PDB entry 6OUL | electron microscopy, 3.40 A resolution | chains I and J of the 9 polymer chains in the assembly

Chain I:
Molecule: DNA-directed RNA polymerase subunit beta
Organism: Escherichia coli
Notes: EC 2.7.7.6
Reference sequence: P0A8V4 (RPOB_ECO57); numbering as in UniProt (aligned over 1-1342)
Sequence (1342 residues; each row starts with the number of its first residue):
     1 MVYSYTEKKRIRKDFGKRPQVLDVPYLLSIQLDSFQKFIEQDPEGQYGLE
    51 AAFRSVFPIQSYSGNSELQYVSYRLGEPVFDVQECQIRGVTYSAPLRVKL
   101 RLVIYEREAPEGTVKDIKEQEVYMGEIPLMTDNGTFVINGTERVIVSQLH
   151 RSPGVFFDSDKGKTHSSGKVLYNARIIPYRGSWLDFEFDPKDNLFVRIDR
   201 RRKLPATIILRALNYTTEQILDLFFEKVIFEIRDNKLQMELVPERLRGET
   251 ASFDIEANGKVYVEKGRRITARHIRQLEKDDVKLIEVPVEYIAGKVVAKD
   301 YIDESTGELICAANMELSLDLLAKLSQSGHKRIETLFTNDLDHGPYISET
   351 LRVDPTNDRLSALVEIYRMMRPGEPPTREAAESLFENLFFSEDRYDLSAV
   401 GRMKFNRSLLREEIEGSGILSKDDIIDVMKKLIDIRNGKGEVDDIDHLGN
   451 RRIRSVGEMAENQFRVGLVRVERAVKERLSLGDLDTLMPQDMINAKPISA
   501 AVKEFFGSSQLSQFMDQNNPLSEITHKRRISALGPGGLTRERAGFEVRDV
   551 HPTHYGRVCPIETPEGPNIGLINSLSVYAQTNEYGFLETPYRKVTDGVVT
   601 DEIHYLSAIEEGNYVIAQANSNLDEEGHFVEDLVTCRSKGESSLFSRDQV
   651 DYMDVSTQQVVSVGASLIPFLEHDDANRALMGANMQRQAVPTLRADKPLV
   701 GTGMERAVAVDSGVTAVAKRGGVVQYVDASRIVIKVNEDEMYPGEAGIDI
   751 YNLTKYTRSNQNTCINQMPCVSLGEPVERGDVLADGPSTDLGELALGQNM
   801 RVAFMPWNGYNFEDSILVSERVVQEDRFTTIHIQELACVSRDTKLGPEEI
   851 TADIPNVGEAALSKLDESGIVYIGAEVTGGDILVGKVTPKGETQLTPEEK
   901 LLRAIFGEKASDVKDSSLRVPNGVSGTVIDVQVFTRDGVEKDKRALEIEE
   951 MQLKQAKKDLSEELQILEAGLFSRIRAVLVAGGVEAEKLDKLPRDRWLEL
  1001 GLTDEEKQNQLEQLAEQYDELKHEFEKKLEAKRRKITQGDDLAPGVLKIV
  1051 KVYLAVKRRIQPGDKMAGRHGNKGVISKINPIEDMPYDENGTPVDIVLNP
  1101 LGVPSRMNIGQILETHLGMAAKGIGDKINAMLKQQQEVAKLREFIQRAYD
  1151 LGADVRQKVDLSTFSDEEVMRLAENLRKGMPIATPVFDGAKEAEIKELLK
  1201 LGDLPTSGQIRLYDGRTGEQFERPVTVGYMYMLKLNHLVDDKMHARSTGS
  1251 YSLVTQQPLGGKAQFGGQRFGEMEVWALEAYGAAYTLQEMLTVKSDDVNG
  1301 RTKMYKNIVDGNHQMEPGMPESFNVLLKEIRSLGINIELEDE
Disordered / not traced: 1
Residues lining bound ligands: chapso (1N7): Gln-725, Tyr-726, Arg-731, Ile-748, Glu-962, Gln-965, Ile-966, Ala-969, Arg-994
Curated features (UniProtKB/Swiss-Prot):
  - modified residue (N6-acetyllysine): Lys-1022, Lys-1200

Chain J:
Molecule: DNA-directed RNA polymerase subunit beta'
Organism: Escherichia coli
Notes: EC 2.7.7.6
Reference sequence: U9YPW3 (U9YPW3_ECOLX); numbering as in UniProt (aligned over 2-1407)
Sequence (1430 residues; each row starts with the number of its first residue):
     1 VKDLLKFLKAQTKTEEFDAIKIALASPDMIRSWSFGEVKKPETINYRTFK
    51 PERDGLFCARIFGPVKDYECLCGKYKRLKHRGVICEKCGVEVTQTKVRRE
   101 RMGHIELASPTAHIWFLKSLPSRIGLLLDMPLRDIERVLYFESYVVIEGG
   151 MTNLERQQILTEEQYLDALEEFGDEFDAKMGAEAIQALLKSMDLEQECEQ
   201 LREELNETNSETKRKKLTKRIKLLEAFVQSGNKPEWMILTVLPVLPPDLR
   251 PLVPLDGGRFATSDLNDLYRRVINRNNRLKRLLDLAAPDIIVRNEKRMLQ
   301 EAVDALLDNGRRGRAITGSNKRPLKSLADMIKGKQGRFRQNLLGKRVDYS
   351 GRSVITVGPYLRLHQCGLPKKMALELFKPFIYGKLELRGLATTIKAAKKM
   401 VEREEAVVWDILDEVIREHPVLLNRAPTLHRLGIQAFEPVLIEGKAIQLH
   451 PLVCAAYNADFDGDQMAVHVPLTLEAQLEARALMMSTNNILSPANGEPII
   501 VPSQDVVLGLYYMTRDCVNAKGEGMVLTGPKEAERLYRSGLASLHARVKV
   551 RITEYEKDANGELVAKTSLKDTTVGRAILWMIVPKGLPYSIVNQALGKKA
   601 ISKMLNTCYRILGLKPTVIFADQIMYTGFAYAARSGASVGIDDMVIPEKK
   651 HEIISEAEAEVAEIQEQFQSGLVTAGERYNKVIDIWAAANDRVSKAMMDN
   701 LQTETVINRDGQEEKQVSFNSIYMMADSGARGSAAQIRQLAGMRGLMAKP
   751 DGSIIETPITANFREGLNVLQYFISTHGARKGLADTALKTANSGYLTRRL
   801 VDVAQDLVVTEDDCGTHEGIMMTPVIEGGDVKEPLRDRVLGRVTAEDVLK
   851 PGTADILVPRNTLLHEQWCDLLEENSVDAVKVRSVVSCDTDFGVCAHCYG
   901 RDLARGHIINKGEAIGVIAAQSIGEPGTQLTMRTFHIGGAASRAAAESSI
   951 QVKNKGSIKLSNVKSVVNSSGKLVITSRNTELKLIDEFGRTKESYKVPYG
  1001 AVLAKGDGEQVAGGETVANWDPHTMPVITEVSGFVRFTDMIDGQTITRQT
  1051 DELTGLSSLVVLDSAERTAGGKDLRPALKIVDAQGNDVLIPGTDMPAQYF
  1101 LPGKAIVQLEDGVQISSGDTLARIPQESGGTKDITGGLPRVADLFEARRP
  1151 KEPAILAEISGIVSFGKETKGKRRLVITPVDGSDPYEEMIPKWRQLNVFE
  1201 GERVERGDVISDGPEAPHDILRLRGVHAVTRYIVNEVQDVYRLQGVKIND
  1251 KHIEVIVRQMLRKATIVNAGSSDFLEGEQVEYSRVKIANRELEANGKVGA
  1301 TYSRDLLGITKASLATESFISAASFQETTRVLTEAAVAGKRDELRGLKEN
  1351 VIVGRLIPAGTGYAYHQDRMRRRAAGEAPAAPQVTAEDASASLAELLNAG
  1401 LGGSDNELELEVLFQGPSSGHHHHHHHHHH
Disordered / not traced: 1-15, 932-947, 1127-1133, 1376-1430
Differences from the reference sequence: expression tag (1, 1408-1430)
Metal / ion sites: Zn2+ site 1: Cys-70, Cys-72, Cys-85, Cys-88; Mg2+ near Asp-464 (its only coordinating residue here); Zn2+ site 2: Cys-814, Cys-888, Cys-895, Cys-898
Residues lining bound ligands: chapso (1N7): Leu-255, Gly-257, Arg-259

Chain I / chain J interface:
Contacting residue pairs (334):
  Phe-545(I) / Lys-781(J)
  Phe-545(I) / Ala-784(J)  hydrophobic
  Arg-548(I) / Arg-780(J)
  Asp-549(I) / Pro-750(J)
  Asp-549(I) / His-777(J)
  Val-550(I) / Phe-773(J)  hydrophobic
  Val-550(I) / Thr-776(J)
  Val-550(I) / His-777(J)  hydrogen bond (backbone-side chain)
  Val-550(I) / Arg-780(J)
  Tyr-555(I) / Val-769(J)
  Cys-559(I) / Arg-780(J)
  Pro-560(I) / Phe-773(J)  hydrophobic
  Pro-560(I) / Thr-776(J)
  Pro-560(I) / Arg-780(J)  hydrogen bond (backbone-side chain)
  Ile-561(I) / Tyr-772(J)  hydrophobic
  Ile-561(I) / Thr-776(J)
  Thr-563(I) / Arg-780(J)
  Ile-569(I) / Leu-783(J)
  Asn-573(I) / Arg-780(J)
  Gln-618(I) / Leu-770(J)
  Asn-620(I) / Asn-768(J)
  Ser-642(I) / Leu-770(J)
  Thr-657(I) / Val-769(J)
  Val-660(I) / Val-769(J)  hydrophobic
  Leu-671(I) / Tyr-772(J)
  Glu-672(I) / Leu-767(J)
  His-673(I) / Phe-763(J)  hydrogen bond (side chain-backbone)
  His-673(I) / Arg-764(J)  hydrogen bond (side chain-backbone)
  His-673(I) / Glu-765(J)  hydrogen bond (side chain-backbone)
  Asp-674(I) / Phe-763(J)
  Asp-674(I) / Tyr-772(J)
  Asp-675(I) / Arg-744(J)  salt bridge
  Asp-675(I) / Phe-763(J)
  Asp-675(I) / Tyr-772(J)
  Ala-676(I) / Tyr-772(J)
  Ala-676(I) / Ser-775(J)
  Ala-676(I) / Ala-779(J)  hydrophobic
  Asn-677(I) / Leu-783(J)
  Ala-679(I) / Tyr-772(J)
  Leu-680(I) / Leu-783(J)  hydrophobic
  Phe-804(I) / Ser-638(J)  hydrogen bond (backbone-side chain)
  Met-805(I) / Ala-633(J)
  Pro-806(I) / Ala-633(J)
  Pro-806(I) / Ala-637(J)
  Asn-808(I) / Pro-359(J)
  Asn-808(I) / Phe-629(J)
  Asn-808(I) / Ala-630(J)
  Asn-808(I) / Ala-633(J)
  Gly-809(I) / Val-357(J)
  Gly-809(I) / Pro-359(J)
  Gly-809(I) / Phe-629(J)
  Tyr-810(I) / Pro-359(J)
  Tyr-810(I) / Tyr-360(J)
  Asn-811(I) / Asp-505(J)
  Phe-812(I) / Val-357(J)  hydrophobic
  Phe-812(I) / Pro-451(J)
  Phe-812(I) / Ser-503(J)
  Phe-812(I) / Gln-504(J)  hydrogen bond (backbone-side chain)
  Phe-812(I) / Asp-505(J)
  Phe-812(I) / Phe-629(J)  hydrophobic
  Glu-813(I) / Ala-459(J)
  Glu-813(I) / Asp-460(J)
  Glu-813(I) / Phe-461(J)
  Glu-813(I) / Gln-504(J)  hydrogen bond (backbone-side chain)
  Asp-814(I) / Asp-462(J)
  Ser-815(I) / Val-357(J)
  Ser-815(I) / Phe-461(J)
  Arg-841(I) / Gly-257(J)
  Gly-1063(I) / Val-354(J)
  Lys-1065(I) / Asp-462(J)  hydrogen bond (side chain-backbone)
  Lys-1073(I) / Asp-462(J)  salt bridge
  Gly-1074(I) / Asp-462(J)
  Val-1075(I) / Phe-461(J)  hydrogen bond (backbone-backbone)
  Val-1075(I) / Asp-462(J)
  Val-1075(I) / Gly-463(J)
  Ile-1076(I) / Thr-356(J)
  Ser-1077(I) / Thr-356(J)
  Ser-1077(I) / Val-357(J)
  Asn-1099(I) / Gln-504(J)
  Asn-1099(I) / Asp-505(J)
  Pro-1100(I) / Ala-637(J)
  Pro-1100(I) / Val-639(J)
  Pro-1100(I) / Met-725(J)
  Leu-1101(I) / Gln-504(J)
  Leu-1101(I) / Asp-505(J)
  Leu-1101(I) / Leu-508(J)  hydrophobic
  Leu-1101(I) / Met-725(J)  hydrophobic
  Leu-1101(I) / Ala-730(J)  hydrophobic
  Leu-1101(I) / Arg-731(J)  hydrogen bond (backbone-side chain)
  Pro-1104(I) / Ile-722(J)  hydrophobic
  Pro-1104(I) / Met-725(J)  hydrophobic
  Pro-1104(I) / Gln-736(J)
  Ser-1105(I) / Arg-731(J)  hydrogen bond
  Ser-1105(I) / Gln-736(J)
  Arg-1106(I) / Arg-731(J)
  Met-1107(I) / Gln-739(J)
  Met-1107(I) / Leu-740(J)  hydrophobic
  Ile-1109(I) / Met-644(J)  hydrophobic
  Ile-1109(I) / Phe-763(J)
  Ile-1112(I) / Val-639(J)  hydrophobic
  Ile-1112(I) / Gly-640(J)
  Ile-1112(I) / Ile-641(J)
  Leu-1113(I) / Ile-641(J)  hydrophobic
  His-1116(I) / Gly-640(J)
  His-1116(I) / Ile-641(J)
  Phe-1187(I) / Val-769(J)  hydrophobic
  Phe-1187(I) / Tyr-772(J)  hydrophobic
  Glu-1192(I) / Ile-641(J)
  Glu-1192(I) / Arg-764(J)  salt bridge
  Lys-1196(I) / Asp-642(J)  salt bridge
  Ser-1207(I) / Asp-642(J)
  Gln-1209(I) / Gly-640(J)
  Gln-1209(I) / Asp-643(J)
  Glu-1219(I) / Arg-538(J)  salt bridge
  Glu-1219(I) / Arg-634(J)  salt bridge
  Phe-1221(I) / Ala-633(J)
  Phe-1221(I) / Arg-634(J)
  Glu-1222(I) / Tyr-512(J)  hydrogen bond
  Glu-1222(I) / Tyr-537(J)
  Glu-1222(I) / Arg-634(J)  hydrogen bond (backbone-backbone)
  Glu-1222(I) / Ser-635(J)
  Arg-1223(I) / Tyr-512(J)
  Arg-1223(I) / Ser-635(J)
  Arg-1223(I) / Gly-636(J)
  Arg-1223(I) / Ala-637(J)
  Arg-1223(I) / Phe-719(J)  hydrogen bond (side chain-backbone)
  Arg-1223(I) / Ser-721(J)  hydrogen bond
  Arg-1223(I) / Met-724(J)
  Val-1225(I) / Gly-636(J)
  Val-1225(I) / Ser-638(J)
  Thr-1226(I) / Ser-638(J)  hydrogen bond (backbone-side chain)
  Thr-1226(I) / Val-639(J)  hydrogen bond (side chain-backbone)
  Thr-1226(I) / Gly-640(J)
  Val-1239(I) / Lys-445(J)
  Asp-1240(I) / Lys-445(J)
  Lys-1242(I) / Arg-352(J)
  Lys-1242(I) / Val-354(J)
  Lys-1242(I) / Gln-465(J)
  Met-1243(I) / Arg-352(J)
  Met-1243(I) / Ser-353(J)
  Met-1243(I) / Lys-371(J)
  Met-1243(I) / Met-372(J)  hydrophobic
  Met-1243(I) / Lys-445(J)
  His-1244(I) / Gly-351(J)
  His-1244(I) / Arg-352(J)  hydrogen bond (backbone-backbone)
  His-1244(I) / Met-372(J)
  Ala-1245(I) / Ser-350(J)
  Ala-1245(I) / Gly-351(J)
  Ala-1245(I) / Glu-375(J)
  Arg-1246(I) / Asp-348(J)  salt bridge
  Arg-1246(I) / Tyr-349(J)  hydrogen bond (backbone-backbone)
  Arg-1246(I) / Ser-350(J)  hydrogen bond (backbone-backbone)
  Ser-1247(I) / Asp-348(J)
  Ser-1247(I) / Tyr-349(J)
  Ser-1247(I) / Glu-375(J)
  Thr-1248(I) / Tyr-349(J)
  Tyr-1251(I) / Asp-348(J)  hydrogen bond
  Leu-1253(I) / Arg-99(J)  hydrogen bond (backbone-side chain)
  Leu-1253(I) / Pro-251(J)  hydrophobic
  Val-1254(I) / Arg-99(J)  hydrogen bond (backbone-side chain)
  Val-1254(I) / Leu-249(J)
  Val-1254(I) / Arg-337(J)
  Thr-1255(I) / Arg-99(J)
  Thr-1255(I) / Arg-337(J)
  Thr-1255(I) / Asn-341(J)
  Gln-1256(I) / Arg-99(J)
  Gln-1257(I) / Asn-341(J)  hydrogen bond (side chain-backbone)
  Gln-1257(I) / Lys-345(J)
  Gln-1257(I) / Arg-346(J)
  Pro-1258(I) / Arg-346(J)
  Pro-1258(I) / Asp-348(J)
  Leu-1259(I) / Arg-346(J)
  Phe-1265(I) / Glu-375(J)
  Gly-1267(I) / Arg-346(J)
  Gly-1267(I) / Val-347(J)
  Gly-1267(I) / Ser-350(J)
  Gln-1268(I) / Arg-346(J)
  Gln-1268(I) / Val-347(J)  hydrogen bond (backbone-backbone)
  Gln-1268(I) / Ser-350(J)  hydrogen bond (backbone-side chain)
  Gln-1268(I) / Gly-351(J)
  Gln-1268(I) / Arg-352(J)
  Gln-1268(I) / His-469(J)
  Arg-1269(I) / Gln-340(J)  hydrogen bond (side chain-backbone)
  Arg-1269(I) / Gly-344(J)  hydrogen bond (side chain-backbone)
  Arg-1269(I) / Lys-345(J)
  Arg-1269(I) / Arg-346(J)
  Phe-1270(I) / Gly-344(J)
  Phe-1270(I) / Lys-345(J)  hydrogen bond (backbone-backbone)
  Phe-1270(I) / Val-347(J)  hydrophobic
  Phe-1270(I) / His-469(J)
  Gly-1271(I) / Gly-344(J)
  Glu-1272(I) / Arg-339(J)  salt bridge
  Glu-1272(I) / Arg-798(J)  salt bridge
  Met-1273(I) / Thr-428(J)
  Glu-1274(I) / Asn-424(J)  hydrogen bond
  Glu-1274(I) / Ala-426(J)
  Glu-1274(I) / Thr-428(J)  hydrogen bond
  Glu-1274(I) / Ile-434(J)
  Val-1275(I) / Leu-343(J)
  Trp-1276(I) / Arg-798(J)
  Trp-1276(I) / Val-801(J)
  Trp-1276(I) / Val-917(J)
  Trp-1276(I) / Gln-921(J)  hydrogen bond (backbone-side chain)
  Ala-1277(I) / Ile-434(J)  hydrophobic
  Ala-1277(I) / Gln-921(J)
  Leu-1278(I) / Met-484(J)  hydrophobic
  Glu-1279(I) / Ala-914(J)
  Glu-1279(I) / Val-917(J)
  Glu-1279(I) / Leu-1347(J)
  Glu-1279(I) / Val-1351(J)
  Glu-1279(I) / Ile-1357(J)
  Ala-1280(I) / Arg-431(J)  hydrogen bond (backbone-side chain)
  Ala-1280(I) / Glu-913(J)
  Ala-1280(I) / Ile-918(J)  hydrophobic
  Ala-1280(I) / Gln-921(J)
  Tyr-1281(I) / Arg-431(J)  hydrogen bond (side chain-backbone)
  Tyr-1281(I) / Leu-432(J)
  Tyr-1281(I) / Ile-434(J)  hydrogen bond (side chain-backbone)
  Tyr-1281(I) / Met-484(J)  hydrophobic
  Tyr-1281(I) / Asn-489(J)  hydrogen bond
  Gly-1282(I) / Glu-479(J)
  Gly-1282(I) / Leu-483(J)
  Gly-1282(I) / Gly-1360(J)
  Gly-1282(I) / Thr-1361(J)  hydrogen bond (backbone-backbone)
  Ala-1283(I) / Glu-479(J)
  Ala-1283(I) / Met-484(J)  hydrophobic
  Ala-1284(I) / Glu-479(J)
  Ala-1284(I) / Leu-1356(J)
  Ala-1284(I) / Ile-1357(J)
  Ala-1284(I) / Gly-1362(J)
  Tyr-1285(I) / Glu-475(J)
  Tyr-1285(I) / Glu-479(J)
  Tyr-1285(I) / Leu-1356(J)  hydrophobic
  Tyr-1285(I) / Thr-1361(J)
  Thr-1286(I) / Ala-476(J)
  Thr-1286(I) / Glu-479(J)  hydrogen bond (backbone-side chain)
  Leu-1287(I) / Ile-1357(J)  hydrophobic
  Gln-1288(I) / Arg-1355(J)
  Gln-1288(I) / Leu-1356(J)
  Glu-1289(I) / Val-470(J)
  Glu-1289(I) / Pro-471(J)
  Glu-1289(I) / Leu-472(J)  hydrogen bond (side chain-backbone)
  Glu-1289(I) / Thr-473(J)  hydrogen bond (side chain-backbone)
  Glu-1289(I) / Ala-476(J)
  Met-1290(I) / Val-347(J)
  Met-1290(I) / Leu-422(J)  hydrophobic
  Leu-1291(I) / Lys-345(J)
  Leu-1291(I) / Val-1351(J)  hydrophobic
  Leu-1291(I) / Gly-1354(J)
  Lys-1294(I) / Val-347(J)
  Lys-1294(I) / Asp-348(J)  hydrogen bond (backbone-backbone)
  Lys-1294(I) / Tyr-349(J)
  Lys-1294(I) / Val-470(J)  hydrogen bond (side chain-backbone)
  Lys-1294(I) / Leu-472(J)
  Ser-1295(I) / Lys-345(J)
  Ser-1295(I) / Arg-346(J)  hydrogen bond (side chain-backbone)
  Asp-1296(I) / Lys-345(J)
  Asn-1299(I) / Lys-96(J)
  Met-1304(I) / Leu-472(J)  hydrophobic
  Tyr-1305(I) / Pro-379(J)  hydrophobic
  Tyr-1305(I) / Tyr-382(J)
  Ile-1308(I) / Pro-379(J)  hydrophobic
  Ile-1308(I) / Phe-380(J)  hydrophobic
  Val-1309(I) / Pro-379(J)
  Val-1309(I) / Tyr-382(J)  hydrophobic
  Val-1309(I) / Gly-383(J)
  Val-1309(I) / Glu-386(J)
  His-1313(I) / Phe-380(J)
  His-1313(I) / Leu-472(J)
  His-1313(I) / Thr-473(J)  hydrogen bond (backbone-side chain)
  His-1313(I) / Leu-474(J)  hydrogen bond (backbone-backbone)
  Gly-1318(I) / Gly-1354(J)
  Met-1319(I) / Phe-17(J)  hydrophobic
  Met-1319(I) / Val-1353(J)
  Pro-1320(I) / Val-1353(J)
  Pro-1320(I) / Gly-1354(J)
  Glu-1321(I) / Arg-99(J)  salt bridge
  Ser-1322(I) / Asn-341(J)  hydrogen bond (side chain-backbone)
  Ser-1322(I) / Leu-342(J)
  Ser-1322(I) / Lys-345(J)
  Phe-1323(I) / Ile-20(J)  hydrophobic
  Phe-1323(I) / Leu-342(J)
  Phe-1323(I) / Ile-1352(J)  hydrophobic
  Val-1325(I) / Arg-99(J)
  Val-1325(I) / Leu-249(J)  hydrophobic
  Val-1325(I) / Arg-337(J)
  Leu-1326(I) / Arg-337(J)
  Leu-1326(I) / Phe-338(J)  hydrophobic
  Leu-1326(I) / Leu-342(J)  hydrophobic
  Lys-1328(I) / Glu-100(J)
  Lys-1328(I) / Met-102(J)
  Lys-1328(I) / Leu-245(J)
  Lys-1328(I) / Leu-249(J)
  Glu-1329(I) / Leu-245(J)
  Glu-1329(I) / Met-330(J)
  Glu-1329(I) / Arg-337(J)
  Ile-1330(I) / Ile-331(J)  hydrophobic
  Arg-1331(I) / Trp-33(J)
  Arg-1331(I) / Met-102(J)
  Ser-1332(I) / Leu-245(J)
  Ser-1332(I) / Leu-327(J)
  Leu-1333(I) / Trp-115(J)  hydrophobic
  Leu-1333(I) / Pro-243(J)
  Leu-1333(I) / Leu-307(J)  hydrophobic
  Leu-1333(I) / Leu-327(J)  hydrophobic
  Gly-1334(I) / Leu-24(J)
  Gly-1334(I) / Ala-25(J)  hydrogen bond (backbone-backbone)
  Gly-1334(I) / His-113(J)  hydrogen bond (backbone-side chain)
  Ile-1335(I) / Ile-22(J)  hydrophobic
  Ile-1335(I) / Ala-23(J)
  Ile-1335(I) / Ala-25(J)
  Ile-1335(I) / Trp-33(J)
  Ile-1335(I) / Phe-116(J)  hydrophobic
  Ile-1335(I) / Ala-1336(J)  hydrophobic
  Asn-1336(I) / Lys-21(J)
  Asn-1336(I) / Ile-22(J)
  Asn-1336(I) / Ala-23(J)  hydrogen bond (backbone-backbone)
  Asn-1336(I) / Met-29(J)
  Asn-1336(I) / Trp-33(J)
  Ile-1337(I) / Ile-20(J)  hydrophobic
  Ile-1337(I) / Lys-21(J)
  Glu-1338(I) / Ile-20(J)
  Glu-1338(I) / Lys-21(J)  hydrogen bond (backbone-backbone)
  Leu-1339(I) / Phe-17(J)  hydrophobic
  Leu-1339(I) / Ala-19(J)
  Glu-1340(I) / Phe-17(J)
  Glu-1340(I) / Asp-18(J)  hydrogen bond (backbone-backbone)
  Glu-1340(I) / Ala-19(J)  hydrogen bond (backbone-backbone)
  Glu-1340(I) / Lys-21(J)
  Glu-1340(I) / Arg-1341(J)
  Asp-1341(I) / Glu-16(J)
  Glu-1342(I) / Glu-16(J)
  Glu-1342(I) / Asp-18(J)
  Glu-1342(I) / Arg-1341(J)  salt bridge
Other interface residues (no listed pair), chain I (160 interface residues in all): His-551, Pro-552, His-554, Glu-562, Glu-565, Gly-566, Gly-570, Glu-641, Trp-807, Lys-844, Pro-1062, Val-1103, Thr-1217, Pro-1224, Gly-1260, Thr-1292, Val-1293, Arg-1301, Gln-1314
Other interface residues (no listed pair), chain J (182 interface residues in all): Phe-49, Leu-239, Pro-246, Asp-248, Tyr-269, Ile-355, Leu-376, Lys-378, Ile-394, Leu-429, His-430, Gln-435, Ala-446, Cys-454, Ala-467, Gln-477, Ala-632, Gly-732, Ile-737, Lys-749, Gly-766, Ala-787, Asp-802, Arg-905, Phe-1319, Leu-1332, Ala-1359

In short:
160 residues of chain I and 182 residues of chain J are in contact; the contacts include 53 hydrogen bonds and
11 salt bridges. Among the polar pairs are Asp-675(I)/Arg-744(J), Lys-1073(I)/Asp-462(J) and
Glu-1192(I)/Arg-764(J). Ligands of chain I: chapso. Ligands of chain J: chapso.
Here chain I is DNA-directed RNA polymerase subunit beta and chain J is DNA-directed RNA polymerase subunit
beta', both from Escherichia coli. Entry 6OUL (Cryo-EM structure of Escherichia coli RNAP polymerase bound to
rpsTP2 promoter DNA) was determined by electron microscopy (same publication as 6N57, 6N58 and 6P1K).
